6AVM - chains A and P of the 4 polymer chains in the assembly; structure by X-ray diffraction, 2.50 A resolution.

== Chain A ==
Name: HIV-1 reverse transcriptase P66 subunit
Source organism: Human immunodeficiency virus type 1 group M subtype B (isolate BH10)
Notes: EC 2.7.7.49, 2.7.7.7
UniProtKB: P03366 (POL_HV1B1); residues 1-554 here correspond to UniProt positions 600-1153 (UniProt number = residue number + 599)
Chain sequence (556 residues; row label = number of the first residue in the row; numbers below 1 keep their minus sign (Met-1 is residue -1)):
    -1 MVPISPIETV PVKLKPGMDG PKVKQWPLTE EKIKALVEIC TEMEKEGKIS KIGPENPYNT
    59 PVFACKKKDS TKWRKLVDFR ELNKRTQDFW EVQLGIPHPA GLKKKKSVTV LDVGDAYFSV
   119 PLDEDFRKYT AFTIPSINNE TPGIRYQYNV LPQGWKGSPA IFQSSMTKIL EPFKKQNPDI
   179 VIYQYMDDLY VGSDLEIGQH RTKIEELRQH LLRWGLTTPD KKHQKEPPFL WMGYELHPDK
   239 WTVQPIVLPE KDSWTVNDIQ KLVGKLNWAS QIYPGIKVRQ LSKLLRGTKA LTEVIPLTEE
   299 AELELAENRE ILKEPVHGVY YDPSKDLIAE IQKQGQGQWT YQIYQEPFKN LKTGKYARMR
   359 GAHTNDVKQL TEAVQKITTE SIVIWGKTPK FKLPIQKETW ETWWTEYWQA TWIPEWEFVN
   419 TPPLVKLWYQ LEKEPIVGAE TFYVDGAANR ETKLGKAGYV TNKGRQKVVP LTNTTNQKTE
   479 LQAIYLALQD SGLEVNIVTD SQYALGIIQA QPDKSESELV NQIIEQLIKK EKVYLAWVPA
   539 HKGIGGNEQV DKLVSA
Unresolved in the structure: 554
Differences from the reference sequence: initiating methionine (-1); expression tag (0); engineered mutation Cys63 (Ile662 in P03366), Ser280 (Cys879 in P03366)
Bound ions: Mg2+ site 1: Asp110, Val111, Asp185 (together with D4T); Mg2+ site 2: Asp443, Glu478, Asp498
Ligand contacts: D4T (2',3'-dehydro-2',3'-deoxy-thymidine 5'-triphosphate): Lys65, Lys70, Arg72, Asp110, Val111, Gly112, Asp113, Ala114, Tyr115, Gln151, Met184, Asp185, Lys220

== Chain P ==
Molecule: 21-nt DNA strand
Sequence (21 nucleotides; each row starts with the number of its first residue):
   802 ACAGTCCCTG TTCGGGCGCC X
Unresolved in the structure: 802
Modified residues: DDG (2',3'-dideoxy-guanosine-5'-monophosphate) at position 822

== Interface between chain A and chain P ==
Pairs across the interface (32; chain A residue first):
  Tyr115(A) - DDG_822(P)  base contact
  Tyr183(A) - DC821(P)  hydrogen bond to the base
  Tyr183(A) - DDG_822(P)  sugar contact
  Met184(A) - DDG_822(P)  sugar contact
  Asp185(A) - DDG_822(P)  sugar contact
  Asp186(A) - DDG_822(P)  sugar contact
  Met230(A) - DC821(P)  sugar contact
  Gly231(A) - DC821(P)  phosphate contact
  Asn255(A) - DC818(P)  hydrogen bond to the phosphate
  Gln258(A) - DG817(P)  phosphate contact
  Gln258(A) - DC818(P)  sugar contact
  Lys259(A) - DC818(P)  phosphate contact
  Lys259(A) - DG819(P)  phosphate contact
  Gly262(A) - DG819(P)  sugar contact
  Lys263(A) - DG819(P)  sugar contact
  Lys263(A) - DC820(P)  salt bridge to the phosphate
  Trp266(A) - DC820(P)  sugar contact
  Arg358(A) - DT812(P)  salt bridge to the phosphate
  Gly359(A) - DG811(P)  phosphate contact
  Ala360(A) - DG811(P)  hydrogen bond to the phosphate
  His361(A) - DT810(P)  salt bridge to the phosphate
  Arg448(A) - DT806(P)  hydrogen bond to the base
  Arg448(A) - DC807(P)  hydrogen bond to the sugar
  Lys451(A) - DC808(P)  salt bridge to the phosphate
  Thr473(A) - DC808(P)  hydrogen bond to the phosphate
  Thr473(A) - DC809(P)  hydrogen bond to the phosphate
  Gln475(A) - DC808(P)  phosphate contact
  Gln475(A) - DC809(P)  sugar contact
  Lys476(A) - DC809(P)  salt bridge to the phosphate
  Tyr501(A) - DC809(P)  hydrogen bond to the phosphate
  Tyr501(A) - DT810(P)  hydrogen bond to the phosphate
  Ile505(A) - DT810(P)  phosphate contact
Interface residues without a listed pair, chain A (26 interface residues in all): Pro157, Gln242
Interface residues without a listed pair, chain P (14 interface residues in all): DG805

== Summary ==
Chain A and chain P form an interface of 26 and 14 residues respectively; the contacts include 9 hydrogen
bonds and 5 salt bridges. Polar pairs include Tyr183(A)-DC821(P), Arg448(A)-DT806(P) and Arg448(A)-DC807(P).
Ligands of chain A: compound D4T. Asp110(A), Val111(A) and Asp185(A) coordinate Mg2+ site 1.
Here chain A is HIV-1 reverse transcriptase P66 subunit (Human immunodeficiency virus type 1 group M subtype B
(isolate BH10)) and chain P is a 21-nt DNA strand. Entry 6AVM (Structure of HIV-1 reverse transcriptase (RT)
ternary complex with a double stranded DNA and an incoming ...) was determined by X-ray diffraction (same
publication as 6AMO, 6AN2, 6AN8, 6ANQ, 6ASW and 6AVT).
